Entry 5F99 (X-ray diffraction, 2.63 A resolution); this record covers chains G and J of the 10 polymer chains in the assembly.

[Chain G]
Name: Histone H2A type 1
From: Xenopus laevis
UniProtKB: P06897 (H2A1_XENLA); residues 1-129 here correspond to UniProt positions 2-130 (UniProt number = residue number + 1)
Sequence (129 residues; numbered 1 to 129; the number before each row is that of its first residue):
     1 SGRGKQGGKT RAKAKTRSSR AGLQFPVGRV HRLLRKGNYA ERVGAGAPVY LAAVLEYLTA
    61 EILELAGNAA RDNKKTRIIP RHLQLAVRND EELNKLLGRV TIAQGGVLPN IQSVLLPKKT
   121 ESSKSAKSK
Not modelled in the structure: 1-8
Differences from the reference sequence: conflict Arg99 (Gly100 in P06897), Ser123 (Ala124 in P06897)
UniProt features mapped onto this chain:
  - modified residue: Ser1 (N-acetylserine), Lys5 (N6-(2-hydroxyisobutyryl)lysine), Lys9 (N6-(2-hydroxyisobutyryl)lysine), Lys36 (N6-(2-hydroxyisobutyryl)lysine), Lys74 (N6-(2-hydroxyisobutyryl)lysine), Lys75 (N6-(2-hydroxyisobutyryl)lysine), Lys95 (N6-(2-hydroxyisobutyryl)lysine), Gln104 (N5-methylglutamine), Lys118 (N6-(2-hydroxyisobutyryl)lysine)
  - cross-link (Glycyl lysine isopeptide (Lys-Gly)): Lys13 (interchain with G-Cter in ubiquitin), Lys15 (interchain with G-Cter in ubiquitin), Lys119 (interchain with G-Cter in ubiquitin)

[Chain J]
Molecule: 147-nt DNA strand
From: Mouse mammary tumor virus
Sequence (147 nucleotides; numbered -73 to 73; the number before each row is that of its first residue; numbers below 1 keep their minus sign (DA-73 is residue -73)):
   -73 ATCAAAACTG TGCCGCAGTC GGCCGACCTG AGGGTCGCCG GGGTCTGCGG GGGGACCCTC
   -13 TGGAAAGTGA AGGATAAGTG ACGAGCGGAG ACGGGATGGC GAACAGACAC AAACACACAA
    47 GAGGTGAATG TTAGGACTGT TGCAGAT

[Chain G / chain J interface]
Residue-residue contacts (15):
  Arg11(G) with DG-41(J), phosphate contact
  Lys13(G) with DG-42(J), sugar contact
  Ala14(G) with DA-43(J), phosphate contact; DG-42(J), phosphate contact
  Lys15(G) with DA-43(J), phosphate contact; DG-42(J), phosphate contact
  Thr16(G) with DA-43(J), sugar contact
  Arg17(G) with DA-43(J), salt bridge to the phosphate
  Arg20(G) with DG-42(J), salt bridge to the phosphate
  Gly28(G) with DG-44(J), phosphate contact
  Arg29(G) with DG-44(J), phosphate contact
  Arg32(G) with DG-44(J), salt bridge to the phosphate
  Arg42(G) with DC-35(J), sugar contact
  Arg77(G) with DG-56(J), phosphate contact; DT-55(J), hydrogen bond to the sugar
Other interface residues (no listed pair), chain G (13 interface residues in all): Glu41

[In short]
13 residues of chain G face 7 of chain J across their interface; the contacts include 1 hydrogen bond and 3
salt bridges. Among the polar pairs are Arg77(G)-DT-55(J), Arg17(G)-DA-43(J) and Arg20(G)-DG-42(J).
Here chain G is Histone H2A type 1 (Xenopus laevis) and chain J is a 147-nt DNA strand (Mouse mammary tumor
virus). Entry 5F99 (X-ray Structure of the MMTV-A Nucleosome Core Particle) was determined by X-ray
diffraction.
